6BUZ - chains C and J of the 11 polymer chains in the assembly; structure by electron microscopy, 3.92 A resolution.

== Chain C ==
Protein: Histone H2A
From: Homo sapiens
UniProtKB: P04908 (H2A1B_HUMAN); numbering as in UniProt (aligned over 1-130)
Sequence (130 residues; each row starts with the number of its first residue):
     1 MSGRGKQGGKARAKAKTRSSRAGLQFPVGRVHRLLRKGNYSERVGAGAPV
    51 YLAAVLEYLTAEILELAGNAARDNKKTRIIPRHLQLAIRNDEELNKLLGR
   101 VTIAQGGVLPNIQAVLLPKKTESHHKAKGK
Not modelled in the structure: 1-11, 119-130
Swiss-Prot annotation at these positions:
  - modified residue: Ser2 (N-acetylserine), Arg4 (Citrulline), Lys6 (N6-(2-hydroxyisobutyryl)lysine), Lys10 (N6-(2-hydroxyisobutyryl)lysine), Lys14 (N6-(beta-hydroxybutyryl)lysine), Lys37 (N6-(2-hydroxyisobutyryl)lysine), Lys75 (N6-(2-hydroxyisobutyryl)lysine), Lys76 (N6-(2-hydroxyisobutyryl)lysine), Lys96 (N6-(2-hydroxyisobutyryl)lysine), Gln105 (N5-methylglutamine), Lys119 (N6-(2-hydroxyisobutyryl)lysine), Lys120 (N6-crotonyllysine), Thr121 (Phosphothreonine), Lys126 (N6-crotonyllysine)
  - cross-link (Glycyl lysine isopeptide (Lys-Gly)): Lys14 (interchain with G-Cter in ubiquitin), Lys16 (interchain with G-Cter in ubiquitin), Lys120 (interchain with G-Cter in ubiquitin)
  - mutagenesis: Ser2 (S2A: Blocks the inhibition of transcription by RPS6KA5/MSK1)

== Chain J ==
Molecule: 147-nt DNA strand
Sequence (147 nucleotides; numbered -73 to 73; the number before each row is that of its first residue; numbers below 1 keep their minus sign (DA-73 is residue -73)):
   -73 ATCGGATGTATATATCTGACACGTGCCTGGAGACTAGGGAGTAATCCCCT
   -23 TGGCGGTTAAAACGCGGGGGACAGCGCGTACGTGCGTTTAAGCGGTGCTA
    27 GAGCTGTCTACGACCAATTGAGCGGCCTCGGCACCGGGATTCTCGAT
Not modelled in the structure: -73, 73

== How chain C and chain J interact ==
Pairs across the interface (14; chain C residue first):
  Arg30(C) - DG48(J)  hydrogen bond to the phosphate
  Arg30(C) - DC49(J)  salt bridge to the phosphate
  Arg43(C) - DG38(J)  phosphate contact
  Arg43(C) - DA39(J)  phosphate contact
  Val44(C) - DG38(J)  sugar contact
  Val44(C) - DA39(J)  hydrogen bond to the phosphate
  Gly45(C) - DG38(J)  sugar contact
  Ala46(C) - DG38(J)  hydrogen bond to the phosphate
  Lys76(C) - DC58(J)  phosphate contact
  Lys76(C) - DA59(J)  salt bridge to the phosphate
  Thr77(C) - DG57(J)  phosphate contact
  Thr77(C) - DC58(J)  hydrogen bond to the phosphate
  Arg78(C) - DG57(J)  sugar contact
  Arg78(C) - DC58(J)  hydrogen bond to the phosphate
Interface residues without a listed pair, chain C (11 interface residues in all): Thr17, Glu42, Lys75
Interface residues without a listed pair, chain J (8 interface residues in all): DA47

== Overview ==
11 residues of chain C face 8 of chain J across their interface; the contacts include 5 hydrogen bonds and 2
salt bridges. Polar pairs include Arg30(C)-DG48(J), Val44(C)-DA39(J) and Ala46(C)-DG38(J). From UniProt: one
mutagenesis site on chain C.
Chain C is Histone H2A (Homo sapiens) and chain J is a 147-nt DNA strand; the structure, Cryo-EM structure of
CENP-A nucleosome in complex with kinetochore protein CENP-N, was determined by electron microscopy.
